4OL0 - chains A and B; structure by X-ray diffraction, 2.90 A resolution.

# Chain A
Molecule: GTP-binding nuclear protein Ran
Organism: Homo sapiens
UniProtKB: P62826 (RAN_HUMAN); residue numbers follow UniProt; this construct covers 1-216
Chain sequence (216 residues; numbered 1 to 216; the number before each row is that of its first residue):
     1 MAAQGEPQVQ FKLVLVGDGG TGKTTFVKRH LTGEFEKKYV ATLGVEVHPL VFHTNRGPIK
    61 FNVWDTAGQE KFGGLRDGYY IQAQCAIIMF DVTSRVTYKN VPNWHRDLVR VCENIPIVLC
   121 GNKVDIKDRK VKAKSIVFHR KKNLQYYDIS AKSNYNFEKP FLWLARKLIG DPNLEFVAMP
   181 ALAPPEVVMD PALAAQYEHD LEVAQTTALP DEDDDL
Unresolved in the structure: 1-7, 180-216
Bound ions: Mg2+: T24, T42 (together with GTP)
Small-molecule neighbours: GTP (guanosine-5'-triphosphate): D18, G19, G20, T21, G22, K23, T24, T25, F35, E36, K37, K38, Y39, V40, A41, T42, T66, A67, G68, Q69, N122, K123, D125, I126, S150, A151, K152
Reported in the primary citation:
  - mutagenesis - Q69L: abolished catalytic activity on GTP (citing earlier work)

# Chain B
Molecule: Transportin-3
Organism: Homo sapiens
UniProtKB: Q9Y5L0 (TNPO3_HUMAN); residue numbers follow UniProt; this construct covers 3-923
Chain sequence (921 residues; numbered 3 to 923; the number before each row is that of its first residue):
     3 GAKPTLQLVY QAVQALYHDP DPSGKERASF WLGELQRSVH AWEISDQLLQ IRQDVESCYF
    63 AAQTMKMKIQ TSFYELPTDS HASLRDSLLT HIQNLKDLSP VIVTQLALAI ADLALQMPSW
   123 KGCVQTLVEK YSNDVTSLPF LLEILTVLPE EVHSRSLRIG ANRRTEIIED LAFYSSTVVS
   183 LLMTCVEKAG TDEKMLMKVF RCLGSWFNLG VLDSNFMANN KLLALLFEVL QQDKTSSNLH
   243 EAASDCVCSA LYAIENVETN LPLAMQLFQG VLTLETAYHM AVAREDLDKV LNYCRIFTEL
   303 CETFLEKIVC TPGQGLGDLR TLELLLICAG HPQYEVVEIS FNFWYRLGEH LYKTNDEVIH
   363 GIFKAYIQRL LHALARHCQL EPDHEGVPEE TDDFGEFRMR VSDLVKDLIF LIGSMECFAQ
   423 LYSTLKEGNP PWEVTEAVLF IMAAIAKSVD PENNPTLVEV LEGVVRLPET VHTAVRYTSI
   483 ELVGEMSEVV DRNPQFLDPV LGYLMKGLCE KPLASAAAKA IHNICSVCRD HMAQHFNGLL
   543 EIARSLDSFL LSPEAAVGLL KGTALVLARL PLDKITECLS ELCSVQVMAL KKLLSQEPSN
   603 GISSDPTVFL DRLAVIFRHT NPIVENGQTH PCQKVIQEIW PVLSETLNKH RADNRIVERC
   663 CRCLRFAVRC VGKGSAALLQ PLVTQMVNVY HVHQHSCFLY LGSILVDEYG MEEGCRQGLL
   723 DMLQALCIPT FQLLEQQNGL QNHPDTVDDL FRLATRFIQR SPVTLLRSQV VIPILQWAIA
   783 STTLDHRDAN CSVMRFLRDL IHTGVANDHE EDFELRKELI GQVMNQLGQQ LVSQLLHTCC
   843 FCLPPYTLPD VAEVLWEIMQ VDRPTFCRWL ENSLKGLPKE TTVGAVTVTH KQLTDFHKQV
   903 TSAEECKQVC WALRDFTRLF R
Unresolved in the structure: 3, 216-220, 598-605, 884-888
Reported in the primary citation:
  - conformationally variable residues (order/disorder transition): Y354 to H362, I625 to P633, C672 to G676

# Chain A / chain B interface
Residue-residue contacts - 70 pairs, chain A then chain B:
  D18(A) - R157(B)  salt bridge
  E34(A) - D655(B)
  E34(A) - N656(B)
  E34(A) - R657(B)  hydrogen bond (side chain-backbone)
  K37(A) - P746(B)
  K37(A) - H788(B)  hydrogen bond (backbone-side chain)
  K38(A) - Q743(B)
  K38(A) - N744(B)
  K38(A) - P746(B)
  Y39(A) - Q743(B)
  Y39(A) - D787(B)
  V40(A) - Q743(B)
  V40(A) - N744(B)
  V45(A) - E28(B)
  V45(A) - S31(B)
  E46(A) - E28(B)
  V47(A) - P24(B)
  V47(A) - K27(B)
  V47(A) - E28(B)
  W64(A) - L18(B)
  W64(A) - K27(B)
  G68(A) - R157(B)
  E70(A) - R157(B)
  E70(A) - S158(B)
  L75(A) - L18(B)  hydrophobic
  L75(A) - L34(B)
  L75(A) - G35(B)
  L75(A) - Q38(B)
  R76(A) - Q65(B)
  R76(A) - M69(B)
  R76(A) - S158(B)  hydrogen bond
  D77(A) - Y61(B)  hydrogen bond (backbone-side chain)
  D77(A) - Q65(B)
  D77(A) - K68(B)  salt bridge
  D77(A) - Q107(B)
  G78(A) - Y19(B)  hydrogen bond (backbone-side chain)
  G78(A) - Q65(B)
  Y79(A) - S31(B)  hydrogen bond
  I81(A) - Y19(B)  hydrophobic
  I81(A) - Y61(B)  hydrophobic
  Q82(A) - Y19(B)
  Q82(A) - E58(B)
  N103(A) - H155(B)
  W104(A) - R157(B)
  R106(A) - E152(B)
  R110(A) - T106(B)
  R110(A) - L110(B)
  R110(A) - V149(B)
  R110(A) - E152(B)  salt bridge
  R110(A) - E153(B)  salt bridge
  V111(A) - Y61(B)
  V111(A) - V103(B)
  V111(A) - Q107(B)
  K134(A) - N344(B)  hydrogen bond (backbone-side chain)
  K134(A) - Y347(B)
  H139(A) - R402(B)
  R140(A) - R297(B)
  R140(A) - T300(B)
  R140(A) - E301(B)  salt bridge
  R140(A) - E304(B)  salt bridge
  R140(A) - I341(B)
  K141(A) - E243(B)  salt bridge
  K141(A) - D247(B)  salt bridge
  K141(A) - R297(B)
  K142(A) - D290(B)  salt bridge
  Y147(A) - D395(B)
  Y147(A) - E398(B)
  K159(A) - T393(B)  hydrogen bond
  K159(A) - E398(B)
  R166(A) - D395(B)  salt bridge
Also at the interface, not in a pair above, chain A (39 interface residues in all): A41, P49, G74, N100, S135, V137, Q145
Also at the interface, not in a pair above, chain B (52 interface residues in all): H20, F62, L293, E660, H745, D747
Interface features reported in the paper:
  - residue pairs: R110(A)-E152(B) (salt bridge), K141(A)-D247(B) (salt bridge), E153(B)-R110(A) (salt bridge)
  - interface residues, chain A: D77(A), R110(A), R166(A)

# Summary
The interface between chain A and chain B involves 39 residues on one side and 52 on the other; the contacts
include 8 hydrogen bonds and 10 salt bridges. Polar contacts include D18(A)-R157(B), D77(A)-K68(B) and
R110(A)-E152(B). The authors report salt bridges between R110(A) and E152(B), K141(A) and D247(B) and E153(B)
and R110(A). The paper reports that Q69L of chain A abolishes catalytic activity on GTP; interface residues
D77(A), R110(A) and R166(A).
Here chain A is GTP-binding nuclear protein Ran and chain B is Transportin-3, both from Homo sapiens. Entry
4OL0 (Crystal structure of transportin-SR2, a karyopherin involved in human disease, in complex with Ran) was
determined by X-ray diffraction.
